PDB entry 6WUM | electron microscopy, 3.60 A resolution | chains b and a of the 6 polymer chains in the assembly

[Chain b]
Name: Tom37 domain-containing protein
Organism: Thermothelomyces thermophilus
UniProtKB: G2Q6R7 (G2Q6R7_MYCTT); residue numbers follow UniProt; this construct covers 1-445
Chain sequence (479 residues; numbered -34 to 445; 1 number in that range is skipped by the numbering (no residue carries it; nothing is unmodelled there); the number before each row is that of its first residue; numbers below 1 keep their minus sign (Met-34 is residue -34)):
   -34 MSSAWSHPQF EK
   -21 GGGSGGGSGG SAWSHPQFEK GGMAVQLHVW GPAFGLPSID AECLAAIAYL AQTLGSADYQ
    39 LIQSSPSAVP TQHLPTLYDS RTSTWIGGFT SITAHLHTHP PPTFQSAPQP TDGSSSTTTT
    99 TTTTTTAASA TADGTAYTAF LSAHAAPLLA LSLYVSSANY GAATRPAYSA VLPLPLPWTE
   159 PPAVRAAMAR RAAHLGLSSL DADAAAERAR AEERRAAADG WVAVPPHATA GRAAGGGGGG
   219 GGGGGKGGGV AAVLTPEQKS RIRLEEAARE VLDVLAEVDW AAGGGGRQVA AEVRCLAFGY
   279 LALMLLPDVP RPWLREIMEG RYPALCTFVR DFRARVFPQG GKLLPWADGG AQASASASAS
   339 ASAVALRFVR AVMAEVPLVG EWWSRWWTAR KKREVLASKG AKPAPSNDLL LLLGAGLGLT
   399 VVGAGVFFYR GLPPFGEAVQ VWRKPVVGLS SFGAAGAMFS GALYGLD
Disordered / not traced: -34 to -33, -21 to 1, 76-104, 179-236, 425-445
Construct notes: expression tag (-34 to -23, -21 to 0)

[Chain a]
Name: Bac_surface_Ag domain-containing protein
Organism: Thermothelomyces thermophilus
UniProtKB: G2QFF9 (G2QFF9_MYCTT); numbering as in UniProt (aligned over 1-512)
Chain sequence (512 residues; row label = number of the first residue in the row):
     1 MASSLGFGGS NAVDKVNATT TPGTVATPNS GPTKMLDEHI LTPASISTLE VHGATNTRRS
    61 LLDQIFKPVL EDTAAAGTTL GQVLDRVGAA TKKLARFDIF KEEGFGVFLS EAAPPQSAPP
   121 TDRTDLDISI RVKEKSRLVF SAGTDFGNAE GSAYTNAVVR NIFGGAETLT VNASTGTRTR
   181 SAYNATFSTP INGNPDLRLS VEALRSATQK PWASHEEHLT GANLRLAWLT EKGDTHALAY
   241 SSVWRQLTGL APTASPTVRA DAGDSLKSSL THTFTRDRRD NPMLPQSGYL FRSVSELAGW
   301 GPLNGDVSFA KTEVEASGAL PVAIPGLAGK SGVSVGGGLR LGVLYPLPLG YSLTGAAQPS
   361 RINDRFQLGG PNDVRGFKIG GLGPHDGVDA VGGDVFAAGS VNALLPLPRT GPDSPLRLQL
   421 YANAGRLVAL NSKGTDKEGK EGLAMDSAAV FKGVKSAVGK LTNGIPSLAA GVGLVYAHPV
   481 ARFELNFSLP LVLRRGEEGR KGLQVGVGIS FL
Disordered / not traced: 1-46, 74-77, 114-125, 325-329

[Interface between chain b and chain a]
Pairs across the interface - 42 pairs, chain b then chain a:
  Phe406(b) - Arg137(a)
  Phe406(b) - Leu138(a)
  Tyr407(b) - Leu138(a)
  Gly409(b) - Arg137(a)
  Pro412(b) - Asn56(a)
  Phe413(b) - Asn56(a)
  Phe413(b) - Thr57(a)
  Phe413(b) - Ile162(a)
  Phe413(b) - Phe163(a)
  Gly414(b) - Thr55(a)  hydrogen bond (backbone-side chain)
  Gly414(b) - Asn56(a)  hydrogen bond (backbone-backbone)
  Gly414(b) - Thr57(a)
  Glu415(b) - Ala54(a)
  Glu415(b) - Thr55(a)
  Ala416(b) - Val51(a)
  Ala416(b) - His52(a)
  Ala416(b) - Gly53(a)  hydrogen bond (backbone-backbone)
  Ala416(b) - Ala54(a)
  Val417(b) - Val51(a)
  Val417(b) - His52(a)
  Gln418(b) - Leu49(a)
  Gln418(b) - Glu50(a)
  Gln418(b) - Val51(a)  hydrogen bond (backbone-backbone)
  Gln418(b) - Ala54(a)
  Gln418(b) - Thr57(a)
  Gln418(b) - Arg59(a)
  Val419(b) - Thr48(a)
  Val419(b) - Leu49(a)
  Val419(b) - Glu50(a)
  Val419(b) - Arg59(a)  hydrogen bond (backbone-side chain)
  Trp420(b) - Thr48(a)  hydrogen bond (backbone-side chain)
  Trp420(b) - Leu49(a)  hydrogen bond (backbone-backbone)
  Trp420(b) - Val51(a)  hydrophobic
  Trp420(b) - Arg59(a)
  Trp420(b) - Leu62(a)  hydrophobic
  Trp420(b) - Asp63(a)  hydrogen bond
  Trp420(b) - Lys67(a)
  Trp420(b) - Leu70(a)  hydrophobic
  Arg421(b) - Ser47(a)
  Arg421(b) - Leu70(a)
  Lys422(b) - Ser47(a)  hydrogen bond (backbone-backbone)
  Pro423(b) - Glu71(a)
Also at the interface, not in a pair above, chain b (16 interface residues in all): Leu410
Also at the interface, not in a pair above, chain a (25 interface residues in all): Arg58, Phe66, Thr73, Val159

[In short]
The interface between chain b and chain a involves 16 residues on one side and 25 on the other, with 9
hydrogen bonds. Polar contacts include Gly414(b)-Thr55(a), Val419(b)-Arg59(a) and Trp420(b)-Thr48(a).
Chain b is Tom37 domain-containing protein and chain a is Bac_surface_Ag domain-containing protein, both from
Thermothelomyces thermophilus; the structure, Mitochondrial SAM complex - dimer 2 in detergent, was determined
by electron microscopy, deposited together with 6WUH, 6WUJ, 6WUL, 6WUN and 6WUT.
